PDB entry 7XFM | electron microscopy, 3.10 A resolution | chains F and I of the 11 polymer chains in the assembly

Chain F:
Protein: Histone H4
From: Xenopus laevis
Reference sequence: P62799 (H4_XENLA); residues 0-102 here correspond to UniProt positions 1-103 (UniProt number = residue number + 1)
Chain sequence (103 residues; each row starts with the number of its first residue; numbering starts at 0):
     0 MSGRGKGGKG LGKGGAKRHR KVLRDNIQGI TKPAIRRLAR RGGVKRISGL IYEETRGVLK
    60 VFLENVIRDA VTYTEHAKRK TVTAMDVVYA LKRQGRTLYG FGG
Disordered / not traced: 0-22
UniProt features mapped onto this chain:
  - DNA-binding region: Lys16 to Lys20
  - modified residue: Ser1 (N-acetylserine), Arg3 (Asymmetric dimethylarginine), Lys5 (N6-(2-hydroxyisobutyryl)lysine), Lys8 (N6-(2-hydroxyisobutyryl)lysine), Lys12 (N6-(2-hydroxyisobutyryl)lysine), Lys16 (N6-(2-hydroxyisobutyryl)lysine), Lys20 (N6,N6,N6-trimethyllysine), Lys31 (N6-(2-hydroxyisobutyryl)lysine), Lys44 (N6-(2-hydroxyisobutyryl)lysine), Ser47 (Phosphoserine), Tyr51 (Phosphotyrosine), Lys59 (N6-(2-hydroxyisobutyryl)lysine), Lys77 (N6-(2-hydroxyisobutyryl)lysine), Lys79 (N6-(2-hydroxyisobutyryl)lysine), Tyr88 (Phosphotyrosine), Lys91 (N6-(2-hydroxyisobutyryl)lysine)
  - cross-link (Glycyl lysine isopeptide (Lys-Gly)): Lys31 (interchain with G-Cter in UFM1), Lys91 (interchain with G-Cter in ubiquitin)

Chain I:
Molecule: 152-nt DNA strand
From: Xenopus laevis
Sequence (152 nucleotides; row label = number of the first residue in the row; numbers below 1 keep their minus sign (DA-77 is residue -77)):
   -77 ATGCACAGGA TGTATATATC TGACXCGTGC CTGGAGACTA GGGAGTAATC CCCTTGGCGG
   -17 TTAAAACGCG GGGGACAGCG CGTACGTGCG TTTAAGCGGT GCTAGAGCTG TCTACGACCA
    43 ATTGAGCGGC CTCGGCACCG GGATTCTCCA GG
Disordered / not traced: -77 to -61, 73-74
Modified residues: AAB (2'-deoxy-ribofuranose-5'-monophosphate) at position -53

Interface between chain F and chain I:
Residue-residue contacts (12; chain F residue first):
  Arg35(F) - DG8(I)  salt bridge to the phosphate
  Arg45(F) - DC7(I)  sugar contact
  Arg45(F) - DG8(I)  phosphate contact
  Ile46(F) - DC7(I)  sugar contact
  Ile46(F) - DG8(I)  hydrogen bond to the phosphate
  Ser47(F) - DC7(I)  phosphate contact
  Gly48(F) - DC7(I)  hydrogen bond to the phosphate
  Arg78(F) - DA28(I)  phosphate contact
  Lys79(F) - DG27(I)  phosphate contact
  Lys79(F) - DA28(I)  hydrogen bond to the phosphate
  Thr80(F) - DG27(I)  phosphate contact
  Thr80(F) - DA28(I)  hydrogen bond to the phosphate
Other interface residues (no listed pair), chain F (11 interface residues in all): Arg39, Lys44, Lys77
Other interface residues (no listed pair), chain I (6 interface residues in all): DT9, DG29

Overview:
11 residues of chain F face 6 of chain I across their interface, with 4 hydrogen bonds and 1 salt bridge.
Polar pairs include Ile46(F)-DG8(I), Gly48(F)-DC7(I) and Lys79(F)-DA28(I). UniProt lists a DNA-binding region
on chain F.
Chain F is Histone H4 and chain I is a 152-nt DNA strand, both from Xenopus laevis; the structure, Structure
of nucleosome-AAG complex (A-53I, post-catalytic state), was determined by electron microscopy (same
publication as 7XFC, 7XFH, 7XFI, 7XFJ, 7XFL and 7XFN).
